Entry 7LBS (X-ray diffraction, 2.80 A resolution); this record covers chain A.

[Chain A]
Protein: Non-structural protein 3
Source organism: Severe acute respiratory syndrome coronavirus 2
Notes: EC 3.4.19.12
UniProtKB: P0DTC1 (R1A_SARS2); residues 1-315 here correspond to UniProt positions 1564-1878 (UniProt number = residue number + 1563)
Sequence (316 residues; numbered 0 to 315; the number before each row is that of its first residue; numbering starts at 0):
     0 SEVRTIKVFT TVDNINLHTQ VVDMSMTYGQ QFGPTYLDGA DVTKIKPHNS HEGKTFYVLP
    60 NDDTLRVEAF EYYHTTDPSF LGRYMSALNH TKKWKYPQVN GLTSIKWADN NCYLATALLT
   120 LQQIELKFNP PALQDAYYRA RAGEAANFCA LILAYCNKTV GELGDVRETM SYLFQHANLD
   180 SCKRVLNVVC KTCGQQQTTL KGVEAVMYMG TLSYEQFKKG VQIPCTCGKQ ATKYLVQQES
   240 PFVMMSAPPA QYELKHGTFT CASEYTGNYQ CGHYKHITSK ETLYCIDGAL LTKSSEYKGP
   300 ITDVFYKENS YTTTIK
Sequence notes: expression tag (0)
Metal / ion sites: Zn2+: Cys-189, Cys-192, Cys-224, Cys-226
Residues lining bound ligands:
  - boric acid (BO3), molecule 1: Pro-59, Ala-68, Thr-74, Thr-75, Asp-76, Pro-77, Phe-79, Leu-80
  - boric acid (BO3), molecule 2: Cys-111, Ala-114, Thr-115, Leu-118, His-272, Tyr-273, Lys-274, His-275, Ile-285, Asp-286, Gly-287
  - boric acid (BO3), molecule 3: Glu-124, Pro-240, Glu-307, Asn-308
  - XR8 (5-[(azetidin-3-yl)amino]-2-methyl-N-[(1R)-1-(3-{5-[(pyrrolidin-1-yl)methyl]thiophen-2-yl}phenyl)ethyl]benzamide): Leu-162, Gly-163, Asp-164, Glu-167, Pro-248, Tyr-264, Gly-266, Asn-267, Tyr-268, Gln-269, Tyr-273, Thr-301
What the authors report for this chain:
  - catalytic residues: Cys-111
  - binding site for XR8: Asp-164, Pro-248, Tyr-264, Gly-266, Tyr-268, Gln-269

[Summary]
Ligands of chain A: compound XR8 and 3 copies of boric acid. The Zn2+ site is built by Cys-189, Cys-192,
Cys-224 and Cys-226. From the paper: the catalytic residue Cys-111; a binding site for XR8 at Asp-164, Pro-248
and Tyr-264 among others.
Chain A is Non-structural protein 3 (Severe acute respiratory syndrome coronavirus 2); the structure,
SARS-CoV-2 papain-like protease (PLpro) bound to inhibitor XR8-24, was determined by X-ray diffraction (same
publication as 7LBR, 7LLF, 7LLZ and 7LOS).
